Entry 8R3M (electron microscopy, 3.49 A resolution); this record covers chains D and J of the 10 polymer chains in the assembly.

== Chain D ==
Protein: DNA-directed RNA polymerase subunit beta'
Organism: Mycolicibacterium smegmatis MC2 155
Reference sequence: A0QS66 (RPOC_MYCS2); residues 1-1317 here = UniProt positions 1-1317
Amino-acid sequence (1317 residues; row label = number of the first residue in the row):
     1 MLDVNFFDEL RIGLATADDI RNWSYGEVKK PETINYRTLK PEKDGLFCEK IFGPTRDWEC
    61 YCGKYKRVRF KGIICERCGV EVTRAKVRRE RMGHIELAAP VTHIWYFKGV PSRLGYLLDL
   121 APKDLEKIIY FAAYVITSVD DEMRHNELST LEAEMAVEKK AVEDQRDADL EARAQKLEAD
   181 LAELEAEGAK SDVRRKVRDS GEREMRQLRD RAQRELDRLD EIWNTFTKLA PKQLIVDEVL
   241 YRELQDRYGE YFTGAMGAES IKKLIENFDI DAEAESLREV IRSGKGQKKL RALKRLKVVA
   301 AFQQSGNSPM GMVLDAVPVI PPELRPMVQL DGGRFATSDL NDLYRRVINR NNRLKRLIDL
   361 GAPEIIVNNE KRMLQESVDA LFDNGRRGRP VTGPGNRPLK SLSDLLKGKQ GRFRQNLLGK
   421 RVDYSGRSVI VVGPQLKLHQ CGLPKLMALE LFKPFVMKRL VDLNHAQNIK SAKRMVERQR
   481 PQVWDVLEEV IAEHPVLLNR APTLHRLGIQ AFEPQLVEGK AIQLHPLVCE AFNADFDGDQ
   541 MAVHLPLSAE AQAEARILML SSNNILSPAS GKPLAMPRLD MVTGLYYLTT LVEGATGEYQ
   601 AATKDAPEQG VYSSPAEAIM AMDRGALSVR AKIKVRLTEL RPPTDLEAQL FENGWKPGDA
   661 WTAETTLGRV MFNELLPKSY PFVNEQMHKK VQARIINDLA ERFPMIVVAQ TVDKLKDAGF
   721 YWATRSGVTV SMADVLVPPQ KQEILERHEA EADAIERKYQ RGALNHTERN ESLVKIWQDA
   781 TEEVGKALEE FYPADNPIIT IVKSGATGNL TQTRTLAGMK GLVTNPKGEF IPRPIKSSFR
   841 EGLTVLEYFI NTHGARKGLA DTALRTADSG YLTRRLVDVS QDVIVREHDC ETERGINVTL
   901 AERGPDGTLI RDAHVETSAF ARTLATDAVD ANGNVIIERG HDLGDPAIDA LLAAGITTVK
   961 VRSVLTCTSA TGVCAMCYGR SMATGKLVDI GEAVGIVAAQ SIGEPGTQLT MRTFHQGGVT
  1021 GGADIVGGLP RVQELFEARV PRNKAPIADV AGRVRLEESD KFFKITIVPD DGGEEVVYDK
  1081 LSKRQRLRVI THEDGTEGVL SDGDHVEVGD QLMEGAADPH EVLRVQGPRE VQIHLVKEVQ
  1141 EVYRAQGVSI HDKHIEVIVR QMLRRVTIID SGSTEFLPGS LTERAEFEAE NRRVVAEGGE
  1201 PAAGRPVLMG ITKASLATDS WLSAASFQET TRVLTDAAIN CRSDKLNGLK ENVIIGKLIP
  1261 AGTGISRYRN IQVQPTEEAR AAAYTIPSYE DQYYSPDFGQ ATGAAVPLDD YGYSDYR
Unresolved in the structure: 1-3, 1284-1317
Metal / ion sites: Zn2+ site 1: C60, C62, C75, C78; Mg2+: D535, D537, D539 (shared with 1 residue of chain H); Zn2+ site 2: C890, C967, C974, C977
Swiss-Prot annotation at these positions:
  - binding site (Zn(2+)): C60, C62, C75, C78, C890, C967, C974, C977
  - binding site (Mg(2+)): D535, D537, D539

== Chain J ==
Protein: RNA polymerase-binding protein RbpA
Organism: Mycolicibacterium smegmatis MC2 155
Reference sequence: A0QZ11 (RBPA_MYCS2); numbering as in UniProt (aligned over 1-114)
Amino-acid sequence (114 residues; row label = number of the first residue in the row):
     1 MADRVLRGSR LGAVSYETDR NHDLAPRQVA RYRTDNGEEF DVPFADDAEI PGTWLCRNGL
    61 EGTLIEGDVP EPKKVKPPRT HWDMLLERRS VEELEELLKE RLDLIKAKRR GTGS
Unresolved in the structure: 1-4, 109-114

== How chain D and chain J interact ==
Pairs across the interface (51):
  R21(D) with R57(J), hydrogen bond (backbone-side chain)
  N22(D) with R57(J)
  S24(D) with R57(J), hydrogen bond (backbone-side chain)
  G26(D) with R57(J)
  E27(D) with R57(J); N58(J); G59(J)
  K29(D) with G59(J), hydrogen bond (side chain-backbone)
  L39(D) with L11(J)
  D44(D) with L55(J)
  K50(D) with L55(J), hydrogen bond (side chain-backbone)
  T55(D) with G12(J)
  R56(D) with L11(J); G12(J); A13(J)
  D57(D) with A13(J), hydrogen bond (backbone-backbone); V14(J); S15(J), hydrogen bond (side chain-backbone)
  W58(D) with S15(J); E17(J)
  Y65(D) with D47(J)
  V68(D) with E17(J); D19(J); D23(J)
  R69(D) with D23(J); A25(J)
  K71(D) with R20(J), hydrogen bond (side chain-backbone); R27(J), hydrogen bond (backbone-side chain)
  I73(D) with R27(J); A45(J), hydrophobic
  I74(D) with V42(J), hydrophobic; P43(J); F44(J); W54(J), hydrophobic
  C75(D) with W54(J)
  E76(D) with F44(J); D47(J); E49(J); W54(J)
  G79(D) with W54(J)
  R84(D) with E17(J)
  H94(D) with R57(J)
  E96(D) with N58(J)
  E323(D) with R10(J), salt bridge
  P326(D) with R10(J)
  V328(D) with S9(J); R10(J)
  Q329(D) with G8(J); S9(J), hydrogen bond (backbone-backbone)
  L330(D) with R7(J)
  D331(D) with R7(J), hydrogen bond (backbone-backbone)
Other interface residues (no listed pair), chain D (35 interface residues in all): Y25, R67, G72, M327
Other interface residues (no listed pair), chain J (28 interface residues in all): L24, P26

== Summary ==
Chain D and chain J form an interface of 35 and 28 residues respectively; the contacts include 10 hydrogen
bonds and 1 salt bridge. Polar contacts include E323(D)-R10(J), R21(D)-R57(J) and S24(D)-R57(J). UniProt lists
8 Zn2+-binding residues and 3 Mg2+-binding residues on chain D.
Here chain D is DNA-directed RNA polymerase subunit beta' and chain J is RNA polymerase-binding protein RbpA,
both from Mycolicibacterium smegmatis MC2 155. Entry 8R3M (Mycobacterium smegnatis RNA polymerase
transcription initiation complex with SigmaA, RbpA, HelD N-terminal, CO and PCh loop ...) was determined by
electron microscopy, deposited together with 8Q3I, 8QN8, 8QTI, 8QU6, 8R2M, 8R6P and 8R6R.
